Entry 6SD4 (electron microscopy, 2.80 A resolution); this record covers chains X and Y of the 34 polymer chains in the assembly.

# Chain X (and Y)
Name: Flagellar M-ring protein
Source organism: Salmonella enterica subsp. enterica serovar Typhimurium
Notes: chain Y of this document is another copy of the same molecule, construct and numbering; everything in this record applies to it too
UniProt: P15928 (FLIF_SALTY); numbering as in UniProt (aligned over 1-560)
Sequence (560 residues; row label = number of the first residue in the row):
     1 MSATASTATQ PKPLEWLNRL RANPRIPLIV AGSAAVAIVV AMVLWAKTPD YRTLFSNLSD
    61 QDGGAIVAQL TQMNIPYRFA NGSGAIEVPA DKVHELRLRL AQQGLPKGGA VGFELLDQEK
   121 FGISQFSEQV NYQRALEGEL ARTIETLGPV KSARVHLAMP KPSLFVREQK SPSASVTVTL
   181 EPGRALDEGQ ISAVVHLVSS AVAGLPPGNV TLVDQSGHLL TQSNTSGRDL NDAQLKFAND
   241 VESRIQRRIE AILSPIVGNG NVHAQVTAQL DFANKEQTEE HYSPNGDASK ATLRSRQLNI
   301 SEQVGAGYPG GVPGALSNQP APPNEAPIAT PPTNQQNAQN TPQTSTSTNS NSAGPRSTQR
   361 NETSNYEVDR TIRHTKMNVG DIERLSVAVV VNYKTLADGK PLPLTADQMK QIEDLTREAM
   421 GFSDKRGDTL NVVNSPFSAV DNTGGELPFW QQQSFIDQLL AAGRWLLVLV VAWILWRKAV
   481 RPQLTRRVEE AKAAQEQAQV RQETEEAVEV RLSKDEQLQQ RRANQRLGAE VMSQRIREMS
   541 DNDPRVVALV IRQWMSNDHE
Disordered / not traced: 1-230, 305-354, 395-401, 439-560

# Chain X / chain Y interface
Residue-residue contacts (108; chain X residue first):
  F237(X) with N231(Y); D232(Y); L235(Y), hydrophobic
  D240(X) with L235(Y)
  V241(X) with L235(Y), hydrophobic
  R244(X) with L235(Y)
  R248(X) with E242(Y), salt bridge; Q265(Y); V266(Y); T267(Y), hydrogen bond
  A251(X) with Q265(Y)
  I252(X) with H263(Y); Q265(Y); A388(Y); V390(Y), hydrophobic
  P255(X) with H263(Y); F437(Y); S438(Y), hydrogen bond (backbone-side chain)
  I256(X) with S435(Y); S438(Y), hydrogen bond (backbone-side chain)
  G258(X) with S438(Y)
  A288(X) with G286(Y)
  K290(X) with P284(Y)
  A291(X) with P284(Y); N285(Y), hydrogen bond (backbone-backbone); G286(Y)
  T292(X) with Y282(Y); S283(Y), hydrogen bond (side chain-backbone); P284(Y); N285(Y); V368(Y)
  L293(X) with N285(Y), hydrogen bond (backbone-side chain); Y366(Y); V368(Y)
  R294(X) with N365(Y); Y366(Y), hydrogen bond (backbone-backbone); V368(Y)
  S295(X) with S364(Y); N365(Y), hydrogen bond
  R296(X) with E362(Y); T363(Y); S364(Y), hydrogen bond (backbone-backbone)
  Q297(X) with E362(Y); T363(Y)
  L298(X) with R360(Y); N361(Y); E362(Y), hydrogen bond (backbone-backbone)
  N299(X) with R360(Y); N361(Y); E362(Y)
  I300(X) with Q359(Y); R360(Y), hydrogen bond (backbone-backbone)
  S301(X) with T358(Y); Q359(Y)
  E302(X) with R356(Y); S357(Y); T358(Y), hydrogen bond (backbone-backbone)
  Q303(X) with R356(Y); S357(Y)
  V304(X) with P355(Y); R356(Y)
  E367(X) with Y282(Y), hydrogen bond
  V368(X) with Y282(Y)
  D369(X) with E280(Y); H281(Y), salt bridge; Y282(Y), hydrogen bond (side chain-backbone)
  R370(X) with T278(Y); E279(Y); E280(Y), salt bridge
  T371(X) with Q277(Y); T278(Y); E279(Y)
  I372(X) with Q277(Y); T278(Y), hydrogen bond (backbone-backbone)
  R373(X) with K275(Y); E276(Y); Q277(Y)
  H374(X) with K275(Y); E276(Y), hydrogen bond (backbone-backbone)
  T375(X) with A273(Y); N274(Y); K275(Y)
  K376(X) with A273(Y); N274(Y), hydrogen bond (backbone-backbone)
  M377(X) with A273(Y), hydrophobic
  N378(X) with Q234(Y), hydrogen bond; F272(Y)
  Q411(X) with S435(Y)
  D414(X) with N431(Y)
  L415(X) with A388(Y), hydrophobic; V390(Y), hydrophobic; N431(Y); V433(Y), hydrophobic
  E418(X) with T267(Y), hydrogen bond (backbone-side chain); S386(Y); V387(Y); A388(Y); T429(Y); N431(Y)
  A419(X) with T267(Y), hydrogen bond (backbone-side chain)
  M420(X) with T267(Y)
  G421(X) with T267(Y); Q269(Y); R384(Y), hydrogen bond (backbone-side chain); S386(Y)
  F422(X) with R384(Y)
  S423(X) with R384(Y)
  R426(X) with Q269(Y)
Interface residues without a listed pair, chain X (50 interface residues in all): V257, S289
Interface residues without a listed pair, chain Y (57 interface residues in all): K236, N239, A264, E367, V389, L430, N434, P436

# Overview
Chain X and chain Y form an interface of 50 and 57 residues respectively; the contacts include 21 hydrogen
bonds and 3 salt bridges. Polar pairs include R248(X)-E242(Y), D369(X)-H281(Y) and R370(X)-E280(Y).
Chain X and chain Y are both Flagellar M-ring protein (Salmonella enterica subsp. enterica serovar
Typhimurium); the structure, Structure of the RBM3/collar region of the Salmonella flagella MS-ring protein
FliF with 34-fold symmetry applied, was determined by electron microscopy together with 6SCN, 6SD1, 6SD2, 6SD3
and 6SD5 from the same study.
